Entry 6G64 (X-ray diffraction, 1.90 A resolution); this record covers chain A.

# Chain A
Molecule: Magnetosome protein MamM
Organism: Magnetospirillum gryphiswaldense
Reference sequence: Q6NE57 (Q6NE57_9PROT); residues 215-318 here = UniProt positions 215-318
Sequence (108 residues; each row starts with the number of its first residue):
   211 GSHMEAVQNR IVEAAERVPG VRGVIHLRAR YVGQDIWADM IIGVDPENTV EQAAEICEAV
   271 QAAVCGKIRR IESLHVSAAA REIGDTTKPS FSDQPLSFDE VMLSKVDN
Disordered / not traced: 211, 293-318
Sequence notes: expression tag (211-214); engineered mutation Ala264 (His in Q6NE57), Ala289 (Glu in Q6NE57)
Covalent attachments: beta-mercaptoethanol (BME) linked to Cys275

# Summary
Chain A is Magnetosome protein MamM (Magnetospirillum gryphiswaldense); the structure, MamM CTD H264A-E289A,
was determined by X-ray diffraction (same publication as 6G55, 6G5E and 6G6I).
